PDB entry 8X9P | electron microscopy, 3.54 A resolution | chains B and C of the 3 polymer chains in the assembly

== Chain B ==
Name: Tubulin beta chain
Organism: Bos taurus
Reference sequence: P02554 (TBB_PIG); residues 1-427 here = UniProt positions 1-427
Chain sequence (427 residues; each row starts with the number of its first residue):
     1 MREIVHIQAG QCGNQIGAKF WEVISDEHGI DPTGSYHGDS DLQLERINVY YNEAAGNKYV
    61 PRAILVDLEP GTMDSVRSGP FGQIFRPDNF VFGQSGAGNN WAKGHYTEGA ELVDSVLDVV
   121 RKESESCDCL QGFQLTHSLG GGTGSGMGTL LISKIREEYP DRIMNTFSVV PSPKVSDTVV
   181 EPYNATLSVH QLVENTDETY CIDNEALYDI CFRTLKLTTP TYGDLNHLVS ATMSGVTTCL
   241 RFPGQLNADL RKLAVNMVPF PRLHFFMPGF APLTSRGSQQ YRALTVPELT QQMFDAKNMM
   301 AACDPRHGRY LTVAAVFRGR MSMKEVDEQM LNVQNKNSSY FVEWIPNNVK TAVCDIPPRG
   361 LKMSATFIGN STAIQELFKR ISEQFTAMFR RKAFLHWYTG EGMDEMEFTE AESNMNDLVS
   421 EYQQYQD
UniProt features mapped onto this chain:
  - motif: Met1 to Ile4 (MREI motif)
  - binding site (GTP): Gln11, Glu69, Ser138, Gly142, Thr143, Gly144, Asn204, Asn226
  - binding site (Mg(2+)): Glu69
  - modified residue: Ser40 (Phosphoserine), Lys58 (N6-acetyllysine), Ser172 (Phosphoserine), Thr285 (Phosphothreonine), Thr290 (Phosphothreonine), Arg318 (Omega-N-methylarginine)
  - cross-link (Glycyl lysine isopeptide (Lys-Gly)): Lys58 (interchain with G-Cter in ubiquitin), Lys324 (interchain with G-Cter in ubiquitin)
  - natural variant: His37 (H37V: In 2nd form), Asn48 (N48S: In 2nd form), Ala55 to Asn57 (sequence variant, change not given here; In 2nd form), Ser275 (S275A: In 2nd form)

== Chain C ==
Name: Disks large-associated protein 5, Green fluorescent protein
Organism: Homo sapiens
Reference sequence: chimeric construct of Q15398, P42212: residues 0-420 from Q15398 (DLGP5_HUMAN) positions 199-619 (UniProt number = residue number + 199); residues 426-641 from P42212 positions 2-217 (UniProt number = residue number - 424)
Chain sequence (675 residues; row label = number of the first residue in the row; numbers below 1 keep their minus sign (Met-33 is residue -33)):
   -33 MGSSHHHHHH SQDPNSDYDI PTTENLYFQG AAAMPTSLRM TRSATQAAKQ VPRTVSSTTA
    27 RKPVTRAANE NEPEGKVPSK GRPAKNVETK PDKGISCKVD SEENTLNSQT NATSGMNPDG
    87 VLSKMENLPE INTAKIKGKN SFAPKDFMFQ PLDGLKTYQV TPMTPRSANA FLTPSYTWTP
   147 LKTEVDESQA TKEILAQKCK TYSTKTIQQD SNKLPCPLGP LTVWHEEHVL NKNEATTKNL
   207 NGLPIKEVPS LERNEGRIAQ PHHGVPYFRN ILQSETEKLT SHCFEWDRKL ELDIPDDAKD
   267 LIRTAVGQTR LLMKERFKQF EGLVDDCEYK RGIKETTCTD LDGFWDMVSF QIEDVIHKFN
   327 NLIKLEESGW QVNNNMNHNM NKNVFRKKVV SGIASKPKQD DAGRIAARNR LAAIKNAMRE
   387 RIRQEECAET AVSVIPKEVD KIVFDAGFFR VESPLEGMVS KGEELFTGVV PILVELDGDV
   447 NGHKFSVSGE GEGDATYGKL TLKFICTTGK LPVPWPTLVT TLTYGVQCFS RYPDHMKQHD
   507 FFKSAMPEGY VQERTIFFKD DGNYKTRAEV KFEGDTLVNR IELKGIDFKE DGNILGHKLE
   567 YNYNSHNVYI MADKQKNGIK VNFKIRHNIE DGSVQLADHY QQNTPIGDGP VLLPDNHYLS
   627 TQSALSKDPN EKRDH
Unresolved in the structure: -33 to 228, 336-641
Differences from the reference sequence: initiating methionine (-33); expression tag (-32 to -1); linker (421-425); conflict Leu488 (Phe64 in P42212), Thr489 (Ser65 in P42212)
UniProt features mapped onto this chain:
  - modified residue: Ser3 (Phosphoserine), Thr127 (Phosphothreonine), Thr130 (Phosphothreonine), Thr139 (Phosphothreonine), Thr202 (Phosphothreonine), Thr203 (Phosphothreonine), Ser419 (Phosphoserine), Tyr490 (Z: -2,3-didehydrotyrosine)
  - cross-link: Lys148 (Glycyl lysine isopeptide (Lys-Gly) (interchain with G-Cter in SUMO2))

== Chain B / chain C interface ==
Pairs across the interface (36; chain B residue first):
  Pro173(B) with Glu281(C); Arg282(C), hydrogen bond (backbone-side chain); Gln317(C)
  Lys174(B) with Gln274(C), hydrogen bond (side chain-backbone); Leu277(C); Leu278(C); Glu281(C)
  Val175(B) with Glu281(C)
  Ser176(B) with Glu281(C), hydrogen bond (backbone-side chain)
  Asp177(B) with Glu281(C); Gln285(C), hydrogen bond
  Thr178(B) with Arg282(C), hydrogen bond; Gln285(C); Phe310(C); Met313(C)
  Tyr208(B) with Leu277(C), hydrophobic
  Asp209(B) with Thr270(C)
  Phe212(B) with Arg269(C); Thr270(C); Gly273(C)
  Arg213(B) with Asp266(C), salt bridge; Thr270(C)
  Lys216(B) with Arg269(C)
  Lys297(B) with Asp266(C), salt bridge
  Gln384(B) with Met313(C); Gln317(C)
  Met388(B) with Gly309(C); Met313(C), hydrophobic
  Arg391(B) with Thr305(C), hydrogen bond (side chain-backbone); Asp308(C); Gly309(C); Asp312(C), salt bridge
  Ala393(B) with Asp306(C)
  Phe394(B) with Thr302(C); Asp306(C)
  Trp397(B) with Lys300(C)
Other interface residues (no listed pair), chain B (22 interface residues in all): Glu205, Glu383, Arg390, Lys392
Other interface residues (no listed pair), chain C (24 interface residues in all): Leu267, Leu289, Glu301, Phe316

== Summary ==
The interface between chain B and chain C involves 22 residues on one side and 24 on the other, with 6
hydrogen bonds and 3 salt bridges. Polar pairs include Arg213(B)-Asp266(C), Lys297(B)-Asp266(C) and
Arg391(B)-Asp312(C).
Chain B is Tubulin beta chain (Bos taurus) and chain C is Disks large-associated protein 5, Green fluorescent
protein (Homo sapiens); the structure, HURP (428-534)-alpha-tubulin-beta-tubulin complex, was determined by
electron microscopy.
